4I52 - chains A and D of the 3 polymer chains in the assembly; structure by X-ray diffraction, 2.35 A resolution.

== Chain A (and D) ==
Molecule: Naphthoate synthase
From: Synechocystis sp
Notes: EC 4.1.3.36; chain D of this document is another copy of the same molecule, construct and numbering; everything in this record applies to it too
UniProtKB: P73495 (P73495_SYNY3); residue numbers follow UniProt; this construct covers 1-275
Sequence (275 residues; each row starts with the number of its first residue):
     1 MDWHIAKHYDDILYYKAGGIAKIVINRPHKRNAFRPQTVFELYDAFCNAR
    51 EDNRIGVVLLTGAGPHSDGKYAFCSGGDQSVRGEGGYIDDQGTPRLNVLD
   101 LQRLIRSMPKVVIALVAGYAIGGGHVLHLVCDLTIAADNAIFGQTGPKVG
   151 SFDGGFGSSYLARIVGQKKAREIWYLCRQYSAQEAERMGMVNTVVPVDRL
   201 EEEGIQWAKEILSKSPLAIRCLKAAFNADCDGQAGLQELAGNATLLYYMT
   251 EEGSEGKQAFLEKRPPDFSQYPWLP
Residues lining bound ligands: 1-hydroxy-2-naphthoyl-CoA (1HA): H29, K30, R31, A33, F34, K70, S75, G76, G77, D78, Q79, S80, Y87, L96, V98, L99, Y119, I121, G122, G123, T145, V149, S151, F152, D153
What the authors report for this chain:
  - binding site for 1-hydroxy-2-naphthoyl-CoA: K30, G77, L96, V98, L99, G123, S151, F260, K263
  - contacts within the chain: K30-S80 (hydrogen bond)
  - catalytic residues: G77, G123

== Interface between chain A and chain D ==
Pairs across the interface (57; chain A residue first):
  R95(A) - P275(D)
  P147(A) - K214(D)
  P147(A) - S215(D)  hydrogen bond (backbone-backbone)
  P147(A) - A218(D)  hydrophobic
  P147(A) - I219(D)  hydrophobic
  P147(A) - L222(D)  hydrophobic
  K148(A) - K214(D)
  S151(A) - A218(D)
  F152(A) - A218(D)  hydrophobic
  F152(A) - C221(D)  hydrophobic
  F152(A) - L222(D)  hydrophobic
  G154(A) - A225(D)
  S158(A) - L222(D)
  S158(A) - F226(D)
  S159(A) - D229(D)
  R163(A) - R163(D)
  R163(A) - D229(D)  salt bridge
  G166(A) - R163(D)
  G166(A) - I164(D)
  Q167(A) - Y160(D)  hydrogen bond
  Q167(A) - R163(D)  hydrogen bond (backbone-backbone)
  Q167(A) - I164(D)
  Q167(A) - F226(D)  hydrogen bond (side chain-backbone)
  Q167(A) - C230(D)
  K168(A) - H128(D)  hydrogen bond (side chain-backbone)
  K168(A) - L129(D)  hydrogen bond (side chain-backbone)
  K168(A) - C131(D)  hydrogen bond (side chain-backbone)
  K168(A) - D132(D)
  K168(A) - L133(D)
  K168(A) - T134(D)  hydrogen bond
  K168(A) - I164(D)
  K168(A) - G189(D)
  K168(A) - M190(D)
  K168(A) - N192(D)  hydrogen bond (backbone-side chain)
  K169(A) - N192(D)  hydrogen bond (side chain-backbone)
  A170(A) - F226(D)
  R171(A) - D132(D)  salt bridge
  R171(A) - Y160(D)  hydrogen bond
  R171(A) - F226(D)
  R171(A) - N227(D)  hydrogen bond
  E172(A) - L133(D)
  E172(A) - N192(D)  hydrogen bond
  E172(A) - W207(D)
  W174(A) - L222(D)  hydrophobic
  W174(A) - F226(D)
  Y175(A) - V111(D)  hydrophobic
  Y175(A) - D132(D)  hydrogen bond
  Y175(A) - I211(D)
  Y175(A) - K214(D)
  Y175(A) - I219(D)
  Y175(A) - K223(D)
  L176(A) - W207(D)  hydrophobic
  L176(A) - I211(D)  hydrophobic
  L176(A) - K214(D)
  C177(A) - K214(D)
  R178(A) - W207(D)
  R178(A) - E210(D)  salt bridge
Also at the interface, not in a pair above, chain A (24 interface residues in all): P94, D153, A162
Also at the interface, not in a pair above, chain D (31 interface residues in all): Q206, L274

== Summary ==
24 residues of chain A and 31 residues of chain D are in contact; the contacts include 14 hydrogen bonds and 3
salt bridges. Polar contacts include R163(A)-D229(D), R171(A)-D132(D) and R178(A)-E210(D). Ligands of chain A:
1-hydroxy-2-naphthoyl-CoA. From the paper: catalytic residues G77(A) and G123(A); a binding site for
1-hydroxy-2-naphthoyl-CoA at K30(A), G77(A) and L96(A) among others.
Both chains are Naphthoate synthase (Synechocystis sp). Entry 4I52 (scMenB im complex with
1-hydroxy-2-naphthoyl-CoA) was determined by X-ray diffraction (same publication as 4I42 and 4I4Z).
